8PO0 - chain A; structure by X-ray diffraction, 2.52 A resolution.

# Chain A
Protein: Epidermal growth factor receptor
From: Homo sapiens
Notes: EC 2.7.10.1
Reference sequence: P00533 (EGFR_HUMAN); the construct has insertions or renumbered stretches relative to UniProt, so the offset changes along the chain: 695-772 = UniProt 695-772; 776-1025 = UniProt 773-1022
Amino-acid sequence (332 residues; row label = number of the first residue in the row):
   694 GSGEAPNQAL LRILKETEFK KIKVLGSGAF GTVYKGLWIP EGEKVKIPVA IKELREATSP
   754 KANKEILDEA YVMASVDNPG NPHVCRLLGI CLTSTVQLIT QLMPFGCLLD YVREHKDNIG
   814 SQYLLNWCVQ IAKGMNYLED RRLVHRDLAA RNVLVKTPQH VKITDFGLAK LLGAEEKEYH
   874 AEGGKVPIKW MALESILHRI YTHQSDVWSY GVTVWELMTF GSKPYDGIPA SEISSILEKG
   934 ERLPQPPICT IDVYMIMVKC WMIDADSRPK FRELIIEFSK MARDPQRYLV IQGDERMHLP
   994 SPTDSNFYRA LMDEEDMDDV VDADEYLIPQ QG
Disordered / not traced: 694, 747-753, 994-1003, 1022-1025
Sequence notes: expression tag (694); insertion (773-775)
Curated features (UniProtKB/Swiss-Prot):
  - active site: D840 (Proton acceptor)
  - binding site (ATP): L718 to V726, K745, T793, Q794, D858
  - site: Y1019 (Important for interaction with PIK3C2B)
  - modified residue: S695 (Phosphoserine), K745 (N6-(2-hydroxyisobutyryl)lysine), Y872 (Phosphotyrosine), S994 (Phosphoserine), S998 (Phosphoserine), Y1001 (Phosphotyrosine), Y1019 (Phosphotyrosine)
  - cross-link (Glycyl lysine isopeptide (Lys-Gly)): K716 (interchain with G-Cter in ubiquitin), K737 (interchain with G-Cter in ubiquitin), K754 (interchain with G-Cter in ubiquitin), K757 (interchain with G-Cter in ubiquitin), K870 (interchain with G-Cter in ubiquitin), K932 (interchain with G-Cter in ubiquitin), K963 (interchain with G-Cter in ubiquitin), K973 (interchain with G-Cter in ubiquitin)
Glycans and other covalent adducts: EGFRinsNPG (2I6) linked to C800
Residues lining bound ligands: EGFRinsNPG (2I6; 1-[3-[7-methoxy-4-[3-(3-methoxyphenyl)-1H-pyrazol-4-yl]quinazolin-6-yl]oxyazetidin-1-yl]propan-1-one): L718, V726, A743, K745, E762, M766, L791, T793, Q794, L795, M796, P797, G799, D803, R844, L847, T857

# Summary
EGFRinsNPG is covalently linked to C800. From UniProt: active-site residue D840 and 13 ATP-binding residues.
Chain A is Epidermal growth factor receptor (Homo sapiens); the structure, Discovery and Optimisation of
Potent, Efficacious and Selective Inhibitors Targeting EGFR Exon20 Insertion Mutations. Compound 12 ..., was
determined by X-ray diffraction (same publication as 8PNZ, 8PO1, 8PO2, 8PO3 and 8PO4).
